Entry 4Z13 (X-ray diffraction, 1.78 A resolution); this record covers chain A.

Chain A:
Name: Aurone synthase
Organism: Coreopsis grandiflora
Reference sequence: A0A075DN54 (A0A075DN54_CORGR); residues 4-520 here correspond to UniProt positions 86-602 (UniProt number = residue number + 82)
Chain sequence (520 residues; each row starts with the number of its first residue):
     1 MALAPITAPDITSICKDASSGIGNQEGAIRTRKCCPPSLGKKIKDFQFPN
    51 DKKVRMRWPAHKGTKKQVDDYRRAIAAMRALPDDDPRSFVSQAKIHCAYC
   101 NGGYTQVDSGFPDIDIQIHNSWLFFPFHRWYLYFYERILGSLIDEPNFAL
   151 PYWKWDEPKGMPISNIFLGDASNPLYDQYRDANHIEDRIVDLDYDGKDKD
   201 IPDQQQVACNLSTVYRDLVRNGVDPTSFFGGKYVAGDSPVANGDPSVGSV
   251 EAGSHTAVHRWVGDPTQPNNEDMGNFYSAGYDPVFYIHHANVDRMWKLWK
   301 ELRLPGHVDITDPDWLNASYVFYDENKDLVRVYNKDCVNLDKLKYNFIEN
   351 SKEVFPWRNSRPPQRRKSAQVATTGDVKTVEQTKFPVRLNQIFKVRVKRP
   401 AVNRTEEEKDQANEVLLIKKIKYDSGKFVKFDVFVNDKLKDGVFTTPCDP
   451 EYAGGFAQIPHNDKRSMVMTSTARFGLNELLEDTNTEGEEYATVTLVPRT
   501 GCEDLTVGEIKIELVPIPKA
Not modelled in the structure: 1-2, 240-243, 464-467, 520
Disulfide bonds: Cys-15/Cys-35, Cys-34/Cys-97, Cys-209/Cys-448
Differences from the reference sequence: initiating methionine (1); expression tag (2-3)
Ion coordination: Cu ion site 1: His-96, His-119, His-128 (together with oxygen atom); 6-tungstotellurate(VI) W near Glu-157 (its only coordinating residue here); Cu ion site 2: His-255, His-259, His-289 (together with oxygen atom)
Residues lining bound ligands:
  - oxygen atom: His-96, Cys-100, His-119, His-128, His-255, His-259, Phe-276, Phe-285, His-289
  - oxygen atom (O): His-96, His-119, Phe-124, His-128, His-255, His-259, Phe-276, His-289
  - 6-tungstotellurate(VI) (TEW): Lys-62, Lys-154, Glu-157, Pro-158, Lys-159, Asn-350, Lys-352, Pro-356

In short:
Bound to chain A: oxygen atom and 6-tungstotellurate(VI). His-96, His-119 and His-128 form the Cu ion site 1.
His-255, His-259 and His-289 coordinate Cu ion site 2.
Chain A is Aurone synthase (Coreopsis grandiflora); the structure, Recombinantly expressed latent aurone
synthase (polyphenol oxidase) co-crystallized with hexatungstotellurate(VI) and soaked in H2O2, was determined
by X-ray diffraction (same publication as 4Z0Y, 4Z0Z, 4Z11 and 4Z12).
